7KN0 - chains A and B; structure by solution NMR.

== Chain A ==
Molecule: Integrin alpha-IIb
Organism: Homo sapiens
UniProtKB: P08514 (ITA2B_HUMAN); the construct has insertions or renumbered stretches relative to UniProt, so the offset changes along the chain: 957-961 = UniProt 989-993; 963-998 = UniProt 994-1029
Sequence (43 residues; numbered 956 to 998; the number before each row is that of its first residue):
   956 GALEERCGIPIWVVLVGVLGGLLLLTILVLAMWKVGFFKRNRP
Construct notes: expression tag (956); insertion (962); engineered mutation Gly963 (Ala994 in P08514), Val968 (Trp999 in P08514)
Swiss-Prot annotation at these positions:
  - motif: Gly991 to Arg995 (GFFKR motif)

== Chain B ==
Molecule: Integrin beta-3
Organism: Homo sapiens
UniProtKB: P05106 (ITB3_HUMAN); the construct has insertions or renumbered stretches relative to UniProt, so the offset changes along the chain: 685-688 = UniProt 712-715; 690-727 = UniProt 716-753
Sequence (44 residues; each row starts with the number of its first residue):
   684 GESPKCGPDILVVLLSVMGAILLIGLAALLIWKLLITIHDRKEF
Construct notes: expression tag (684); engineered mutation Ser686 (Cys713 in P05106); insertion (689)

== How chain A and chain B interact ==
Residue-residue contacts (22):
  Arg961(A) with Pro687(B); Cys689(B)
  Cys962(A) with Pro687(B); Cys689(B), disulfide; Asp692(B)
  Ile964(A) with Val696(B)
  Val968(A) with Ile693(B); Leu697(B)
  Val971(A) with Leu697(B)
  Gly972(A) with Leu697(B); Met701(B)
  Gly976(A) with Met701(B); Ile704(B)
  Leu979(A) with Met701(B); Leu705(B)
  Leu980(A) with Gly708(B)
  Leu983(A) with Leu705(B)
  Val984(A) with Leu712(B)
  Met987(A) with Leu712(B)
  Phe992(A) with Lys716(B)
  Phe993(A) with Leu712(B)
  Arg995(A) with Asp723(B)
Other interface residues (no listed pair), chain A (19 interface residues in all): Pro965, Val973, Gly975, Leu977
Other interface residues (no listed pair), chain B (14 interface residues in all): Lys688
Cross-chain cystine bridges: Cys962(A)-Cys689(B)

== In short ==
Chain A and chain B form an interface of 19 and 14 residues respectively; the contacts include 1 disulfide
bond.
Chain A is Integrin alpha-IIb and chain B is Integrin beta-3, both from Homo sapiens; the structure, Structure
of the integrin aIIb(W968V)b3 transmembrane complex, was determined by solution NMR.
